PDB entry 8GLH | X-ray diffraction, 1.83 A resolution | chains A and B

# Chain A
Name: T-cell surface glycoprotein CD1b
From: Homo sapiens
UniProt: P29016 (CD1B_HUMAN); residues 2-278 here correspond to UniProt positions 20-296 (UniProt number = residue number + 18)
Amino-acid sequence (300 residues; each row starts with the number of its first residue):
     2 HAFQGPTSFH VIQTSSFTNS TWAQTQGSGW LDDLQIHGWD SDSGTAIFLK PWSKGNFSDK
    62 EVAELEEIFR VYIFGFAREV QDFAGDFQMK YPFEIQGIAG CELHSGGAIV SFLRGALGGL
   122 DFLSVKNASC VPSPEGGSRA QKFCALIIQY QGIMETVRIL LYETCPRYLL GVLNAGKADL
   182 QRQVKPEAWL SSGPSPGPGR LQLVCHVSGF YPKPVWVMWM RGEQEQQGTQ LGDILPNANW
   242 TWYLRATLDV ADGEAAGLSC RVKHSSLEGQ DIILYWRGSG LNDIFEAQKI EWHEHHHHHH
Not modelled in the structure: 2-3, 284-301
Cystine bridges: C102-C166, C131-C145, C206-C261
Covalently attached groups: glycan linked to N20, N57
Sequence notes: expression tag (279-301)
Small-molecule neighbours:
  - (11E)-hexadec-11-enoic acid (3IV): V12, Q14, Y73, F77, V81, F84, A85, F88, M90, I96, Q97, G98, I99, A100, L114, R115, G116, A117, L118, F123, L124, F144
  - 3IY ([(2R)-1-dodecanoyloxy-3-[oxidanyl-[2-(trimethyl-$l4-azanyl)ethoxy]phosphoryl]oxy-propan-2-yl] (8Z,11Z,14Z,24Z,27Z)-triaconta-8,11,14,24,27-pentaenoate): F10, V12, I13, Q14, G28, S29, G30, H38, G39, W40, A47, F49, V63, L66, E68, I69, F70, V72, Y73, I74, G76, F77, R79, E80, A100, G101, L114, L124, V126, C131, F144, I148, G153, I154, M155, T157, V158, L161, L162, T165, C166, Y169
Curated features (UniProtKB/Swiss-Prot):
  - glycosylation (N-linked (GlcNAc...) asparagine): N20, N57, N128, N240

# Chain B
Name: Beta-2-microglobulin
From: Homo sapiens
UniProt: P61769 (B2MG_HUMAN); residues 3-101 here correspond to UniProt positions 21-119 (UniProt number = residue number + 18)
Amino-acid sequence (101 residues; numbered 1 to 101; the number before each row is that of its first residue):
     1 PKIQRTPKIQ VYSRHPAENG KSNFLNCYVS GFHPSDIEVD LLKNGERIEK VEHSDLSFSK
    61 DWSFYLLYYT EFTPTEKDEY ACRVNHVTLS QPKIVKWDRD M
Not modelled in the structure: 101
Cystine bridges: C27-C82
Sequence notes: expression tag (1-2)
Metal / ion sites: Na+: S54, D55, Y65
Curated features (UniProtKB/Swiss-Prot):
  - modified residue: Q4 (Pyrrolidone carboxylic acid)
  - glycosylation: I3 (N-linked (Glc) (glycation) isoleucine), K21 (N-linked (Glc) (glycation) lysine), K43 (N-linked (Glc) (glycation) lysine), K50 (N-linked (Glc) (glycation) lysine), K60 (N-linked (Glc) (glycation) lysine), K93 (N-linked (Glc) (glycation) lysine), K96 (N-linked (Glc) (glycation) lysine)

# Chain A / chain B interface
Contacting residue pairs - 61 pairs, chain A then chain B:
  I13(A) - L56(B)
  I13(A) - S57(B)
  I13(A) - F58(B)  hydrophobic
  Q14(A) - F58(B)
  T15(A) - L56(B)
  T15(A) - F58(B)
  T15(A) - F64(B)
  S17(A) - S35(B)
  Q27(A) - L56(B)
  S29(A) - L56(B)
  W31(A) - L56(B)
  W31(A) - S57(B)
  Q36(A) - D55(B)  hydrogen bond
  E95(A) - H33(B)
  E95(A) - P34(B)
  E95(A) - S35(B)  hydrogen bond
  E95(A) - F64(B)
  Q97(A) - H33(B)  hydrogen bond
  Q97(A) - F58(B)
  Q97(A) - W62(B)  hydrogen bond (side chain-backbone)
  Q97(A) - F64(B)
  G98(A) - F58(B)
  I99(A) - W62(B)  hydrophobic
  R115(A) - K60(B)
  R115(A) - W62(B)
  G116(A) - W62(B)
  A117(A) - W62(B)  hydrophobic
  L118(A) - P1(B)
  G119(A) - P1(B)
  G119(A) - H33(B)
  G120(A) - R5(B)  hydrogen bond (backbone-side chain)
  G120(A) - H33(B)
  G120(A) - D61(B)
  G120(A) - W62(B)
  L121(A) - P1(B)
  L121(A) - R5(B)
  D122(A) - W62(B)  hydrogen bond
  E188(A) - R14(B)  salt bridge
  E188(A) - H15(B)  salt bridge
  E188(A) - P16(B)
  W190(A) - P16(B)
  S193(A) - D100(B)
  S209(A) - R14(B)  hydrogen bond (side chain-backbone)
  G210(A) - R14(B)
  D234(A) - K8(B)  salt bridge
  D234(A) - Q10(B)
  L236(A) - Q10(B)
  L236(A) - Y12(B)
  L236(A) - Y28(B)  hydrophobic
  P237(A) - Y12(B)  hydrogen bond (backbone-side chain)
  P237(A) - N26(B)
  P237(A) - Y28(B)  hydrophobic
  P237(A) - L67(B)
  N238(A) - Y12(B)
  N238(A) - R14(B)
  N238(A) - N26(B)  hydrogen bond
  N238(A) - L67(B)
  A239(A) - L67(B)
  A239(A) - Y69(B)
  T242(A) - R14(B)
  Y244(A) - Y12(B)  hydrophobic
Other interface residues (no listed pair), chain A (35 interface residues in all): D34, G39, S192
Other interface residues (no listed pair), chain B (26 interface residues in all): K2, Y65

# In short
The interface between chain A and chain B involves 35 residues on one side and 26 on the other; the contacts
include 9 hydrogen bonds and 3 salt bridges. Polar pairs include E188(A)-R14(B), E188(A)-H15(B) and
D234(A)-K8(B). Ligands of chain A: (11E)-hexadec-11-enoic acid and compound 3IY.
Here chain A is T-cell surface glycoprotein CD1b and chain B is Beta-2-microglobulin, both from Homo sapiens.
Entry 8GLH (Crystal Structure of Human CD1b in Complex with Endogenous PC C40:5) was determined by X-ray
diffraction, deposited together with 8GLE, 8GLF, 8GLG and 8GLI.
